Entry 2HUF (X-ray diffraction, 1.75 A resolution); this record covers chains A and B.

== Chain A (and B) ==
Protein: Alanine glyoxylate aminotransferase
Organism: Aedes aegypti
Notes: EC 2.6.1.44; chain B of this document is another copy of the same molecule, construct and numbering; everything in this record applies to it too
UniProt: Q3LSM4 (Q3LSM4_AEDAE); residues 1-393 here = UniProt positions 1-393
Amino-acid sequence (393 residues; each row starts with the number of its first residue):
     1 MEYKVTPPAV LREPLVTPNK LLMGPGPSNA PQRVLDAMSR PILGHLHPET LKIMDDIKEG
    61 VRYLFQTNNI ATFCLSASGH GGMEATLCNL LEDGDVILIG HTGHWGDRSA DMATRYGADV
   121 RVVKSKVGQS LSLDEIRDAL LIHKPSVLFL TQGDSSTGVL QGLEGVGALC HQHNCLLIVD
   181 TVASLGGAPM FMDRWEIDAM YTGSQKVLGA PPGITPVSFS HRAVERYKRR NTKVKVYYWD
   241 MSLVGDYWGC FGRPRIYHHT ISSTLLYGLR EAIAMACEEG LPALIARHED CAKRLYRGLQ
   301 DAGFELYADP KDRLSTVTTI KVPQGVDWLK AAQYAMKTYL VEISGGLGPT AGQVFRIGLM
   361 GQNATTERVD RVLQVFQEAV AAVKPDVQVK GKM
Not modelled in the structure: 386-393
Modified residues: Lys206 ((2S)-2-amino-6-[[3-hydroxy-2-methyl-5-(phosphonooxymethyl)pyridin-4-yl]methylideneamino]hexanoic acid; LLP)
Sequence notes: modified residue (206)
Ligand contacts:
  - 1-butanol (1BO), molecule 1: Pro25, Trp105, Ser155, Lys206, Leu347, Arg356
  - 1-butanol (1BO), molecule 2: His45, Leu46, Tyr257
From the paper describing this entry:
  - binding site for 1-butanol: Trp105, Ser155, Lys206, Tyr257
  - contacts within the chain: Pro25-Lys206 (backbone contact)
  - specificity-determining residues: Gly44, His45, Leu46 (proposed by the authors, not directly observed)

== Interface between chain A and chain B ==
Pairs across the interface (198):
  Met1(A) - Phe191(B)
  Glu2(A) - Phe191(B)
  Glu2(A) - Arg194(B)  hydrogen bond (backbone-side chain)
  Tyr3(A) - Gln66(B)
  Tyr3(A) - Phe191(B)  hydrophobic
  Tyr3(A) - Leu281(B)  hydrophobic
  Tyr3(A) - Pro282(B)  hydrophobic
  Lys4(A) - Gln66(B)  hydrogen bond (backbone-side chain)
  Lys4(A) - Asn68(B)
  Lys4(A) - Asp193(B)  salt bridge
  Val5(A) - Arg62(B)
  Val5(A) - Tyr63(B)
  Val5(A) - Gln66(B)  hydrogen bond (backbone-side chain)
  Val5(A) - Thr67(B)
  Val5(A) - Asn68(B)
  Thr6(A) - Tyr63(B)
  Pro7(A) - Tyr63(B)
  Pro7(A) - Cys277(B)
  Pro8(A) - Glu59(B)
  Pro8(A) - Gly60(B)
  Pro8(A) - Tyr63(B)
  Pro8(A) - Cys277(B)
  Val10(A) - Lys52(B)
  Val10(A) - Asp56(B)
  Val10(A) - Glu59(B)
  Val10(A) - Arg270(B)
  Leu11(A) - Asp56(B)
  Leu11(A) - Gly60(B)
  Leu11(A) - Arg270(B)
  Leu11(A) - Ile273(B)  hydrophobic
  Leu11(A) - Ala274(B)
  Arg12(A) - Glu278(B)
  Glu13(A) - Arg270(B)  hydrogen bond (backbone-side chain)
  Pro14(A) - Arg270(B)
  Leu15(A) - Arg40(B)  hydrogen bond (backbone-side chain)
  Leu15(A) - Ile53(B)  hydrophobic
  Leu15(A) - Tyr267(B)  hydrophobic
  Leu15(A) - Arg270(B)
  Val16(A) - Arg40(B)
  Thr17(A) - Arg40(B)  hydrogen bond
  Thr17(A) - Pro41(B)
  Thr17(A) - Tyr267(B)
  Pro18(A) - Pro41(B)
  Pro18(A) - Leu43(B)
  Pro18(A) - Glu49(B)
  Asn19(A) - Pro41(B)
  Lys20(A) - Leu43(B)
  Lys20(A) - His47(B)  hydrogen bond
  Lys20(A) - Glu49(B)  salt bridge
  Leu22(A) - Ile42(B)
  Leu22(A) - His47(B)
  Gly26(A) - His45(B)
  Pro27(A) - Ile42(B)  hydrophobic
  Pro27(A) - Leu43(B)
  Pro27(A) - His45(B)
  Pro27(A) - Thr260(B)
  Ala30(A) - Ile42(B)  hydrophobic
  Leu35(A) - Ser39(B)  hydrogen bond (backbone-side chain)
  Leu35(A) - Arg40(B)
  Asp36(A) - Ser39(B)
  Met38(A) - Met38(B)
  Met38(A) - Thr264(B)
  Ser39(A) - Leu35(B)  hydrogen bond (side chain-backbone)
  Ser39(A) - Asp36(B)
  Ser39(A) - Ser39(B)  hydrogen bond
  Arg40(A) - Leu15(B)  hydrogen bond (side chain-backbone)
  Arg40(A) - Thr17(B)  hydrogen bond
  Arg40(A) - Leu35(B)
  Pro41(A) - Thr17(B)
  Pro41(A) - Asn19(B)
  Ile42(A) - Leu22(B)
  Ile42(A) - Pro27(B)  hydrophobic
  Ile42(A) - Ala30(B)  hydrophobic
  Leu43(A) - Pro18(B)
  Leu43(A) - Lys20(B)
  Leu43(A) - Pro27(B)
  His45(A) - Gly26(B)
  His45(A) - Pro27(B)
  His47(A) - Lys20(B)  hydrogen bond
  His47(A) - Leu22(B)
  His47(A) - Glu342(B)  salt bridge
  Glu49(A) - Pro18(B)
  Glu49(A) - Lys20(B)  salt bridge
  Lys52(A) - Val10(B)
  Ile53(A) - Leu15(B)  hydrophobic
  Asp56(A) - Val10(B)
  Asp56(A) - Leu11(B)
  Glu59(A) - Pro8(B)
  Glu59(A) - Val10(B)
  Gly60(A) - Pro8(B)
  Gly60(A) - Leu11(B)
  Arg62(A) - Val5(B)
  Tyr63(A) - Val5(B)
  Tyr63(A) - Thr6(B)
  Tyr63(A) - Pro7(B)
  Tyr63(A) - Pro8(B)
  Gln66(A) - Tyr3(B)
  Gln66(A) - Lys4(B)  hydrogen bond (side chain-backbone)
  Gln66(A) - Val5(B)  hydrogen bond (side chain-backbone)
  Thr67(A) - Val5(B)
  Asn68(A) - Lys4(B)
  Asn68(A) - Val5(B)
  Ala77(A) - Tyr238(B)
  Ser78(A) - Tyr238(B)  hydrogen bond (backbone-side chain)
  Ser78(A) - His259(B)
  Ser78(A) - Thr260(B)
  His80(A) - Tyr237(B)
  His80(A) - Tyr238(B)
  His80(A) - Tyr257(B)
  His80(A) - His258(B)  hydrogen bond (side chain-backbone)
  His80(A) - His259(B)
  Glu84(A) - Val236(B)
  Glu84(A) - Tyr237(B)  hydrogen bond (side chain-backbone)
  Glu84(A) - Tyr238(B)  hydrogen bond (side chain-backbone)
  Trp105(A) - Tyr257(B)
  Arg108(A) - Tyr237(B)
  Asp111(A) - Lys233(B)  salt bridge
  Asp111(A) - Tyr237(B)
  Met112(A) - Tyr237(B)  hydrophobic
  Arg115(A) - Lys233(B)
  Arg115(A) - Val234(B)  hydrogen bond (side chain-backbone)
  Arg115(A) - Lys235(B)
  Arg115(A) - Tyr237(B)
  Arg115(A) - Asp240(B)  salt bridge
  Arg115(A) - Leu243(B)
  Tyr116(A) - Lys235(B)
  Tyr116(A) - Val236(B)
  Phe191(A) - Glu2(B)
  Phe191(A) - Tyr3(B)  hydrophobic
  Asp193(A) - Lys4(B)  salt bridge
  Arg194(A) - Glu2(B)  hydrogen bond (side chain-backbone)
  Gln205(A) - Thr260(B)  hydrogen bond
  Lys206(A) - Tyr257(B)
  Lys206(A) - His259(B)
  Lys206(A) - Thr260(B)
  Pro211(A) - Thr264(B)
  Pro212(A) - Thr260(B)
  Pro212(A) - Ile261(B)
  Pro212(A) - Ser262(B)  hydrogen bond (backbone-side chain)
  Lys233(A) - Asp111(B)  salt bridge
  Lys233(A) - Arg115(B)
  Val234(A) - Arg115(B)  hydrogen bond (backbone-side chain)
  Lys235(A) - Arg115(B)
  Lys235(A) - Tyr116(B)
  Lys235(A) - Lys235(B)
  Val236(A) - Glu84(B)
  Val236(A) - Tyr116(B)
  Val236(A) - Val236(B)  hydrophobic
  Tyr237(A) - His80(B)
  Tyr237(A) - Glu84(B)  hydrogen bond (backbone-side chain)
  Tyr237(A) - Arg108(B)
  Tyr237(A) - Asp111(B)
  Tyr237(A) - Met112(B)  hydrophobic
  Tyr237(A) - Arg115(B)
  Tyr238(A) - Ala77(B)
  Tyr238(A) - Ser78(B)  hydrogen bond (side chain-backbone)
  Tyr238(A) - His80(B)
  Tyr238(A) - Glu84(B)  hydrogen bond (backbone-side chain)
  Tyr238(A) - Trp239(B)  hydrophobic
  Trp239(A) - Tyr238(B)  hydrophobic
  Asp240(A) - Arg115(B)  salt bridge
  Leu243(A) - Arg115(B)
  Tyr257(A) - His80(B)
  Tyr257(A) - Trp105(B)
  Tyr257(A) - Lys206(B)
  Tyr257(A) - Leu347(B)  hydrophobic
  His258(A) - His80(B)  hydrogen bond (backbone-side chain)
  His259(A) - Ser78(B)
  His259(A) - His80(B)
  His259(A) - Lys206(B)
  Thr260(A) - Ser78(B)
  Thr260(A) - Gln205(B)  hydrogen bond
  Thr260(A) - Lys206(B)
  Thr260(A) - Pro212(B)
  Ile261(A) - Pro212(B)
  Ser262(A) - Pro212(B)  hydrogen bond (side chain-backbone)
  Ser262(A) - Leu265(B)
  Thr264(A) - Met38(B)
  Thr264(A) - Pro211(B)
  Thr264(A) - Thr264(B)
  Leu265(A) - Ser262(B)
  Leu265(A) - Leu265(B)  hydrophobic
  Tyr267(A) - Leu15(B)  hydrophobic
  Tyr267(A) - Thr17(B)
  Arg270(A) - Val10(B)
  Arg270(A) - Leu11(B)
  Arg270(A) - Glu13(B)  hydrogen bond (side chain-backbone)
  Arg270(A) - Pro14(B)
  Arg270(A) - Leu15(B)
  Ile273(A) - Leu11(B)  hydrophobic
  Ala274(A) - Leu11(B)
  Cys277(A) - Pro7(B)
  Cys277(A) - Pro8(B)
  Cys277(A) - Leu11(B)  hydrophobic
  Leu281(A) - Tyr3(B)  hydrophobic
  Pro282(A) - Tyr3(B)
  Glu342(A) - His47(B)  salt bridge
  Leu347(A) - Tyr257(B)  hydrophobic
Also at the interface, not in a pair above, chain A (95 interface residues in all): Ala37, Gly44, Ser76, Gly81, Gly213, Ser263, Glu271, Met336
Also at the interface, not in a pair above, chain B (94 interface residues in all): Val16, Ala37, Gly44, Ser76, Gly81, Gly213, Ser263, Glu271, Met336
The authors on this interface:
  - specific contacts: Tyr257(B)-Lys206(A) (hydrogen bond)

== In short ==
95 residues of chain A face 94 of chain B across their interface; the contacts include 31 hydrogen bonds and
10 salt bridges. Polar contacts include Lys4(A)-Asp193(B), Lys20(A)-Glu49(B) and His47(A)-Glu342(B). The paper
describes a hydrogen bond between Tyr257(B) and Lys206(A). The paper reports a binding site for 1-butanol at
Trp105(A), Ser155(A) and Lys206(A) among others; specificity determinants Gly44(A), His45(A) and Leu46(A).
Both chains are Alanine glyoxylate aminotransferase (Aedes aegypti). Entry 2HUF (Crystal structure of Aedes
aegypti alanine glyoxylate aminotransferase) was determined by X-ray diffraction together with 2HUI and 2HUU
from the same study.
